PDB entry 9NAQ | electron microscopy, 3.40 A resolution | chains L and A of the 3 polymer chains in the assembly

== Chain L ==
Protein: 110_C4 Fab light chain
Source organism: Homo sapiens
Notes: antibody fragment or engineered binder
Chain sequence (111 residues; numbered 1 to 107 plus 5 insertion-coded residues; 1 number in that range is skipped by the numbering (no residue carries it; nothing is unmodelled there); the number before each row is that of its first residue; a row labelled like 27A-27B holds insertion residues (27A, then the next letters in order)):
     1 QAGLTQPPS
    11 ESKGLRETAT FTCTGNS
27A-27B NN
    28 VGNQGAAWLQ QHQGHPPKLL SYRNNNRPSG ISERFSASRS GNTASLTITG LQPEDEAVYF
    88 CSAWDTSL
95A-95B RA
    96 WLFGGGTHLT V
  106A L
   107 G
Disulfides: Cys23-Cys88

== Chain A ==
Protein: Erythrocyte membrane protein 1
Source organism: Plasmodium falciparum
Reference sequence: A3R6S4 (A3R6S4_PLAFA); numbering as in UniProt (aligned over 1-1166)
Chain sequence (1195 residues; each row starts with the number of its first residue):
     1 MGSQSSKPSK PSVDTNESYK SARNVLERYA ESIKQQAEND ASGYEKELKG KLEEASFCGA
    61 YCELIGVPKY GSTDPCYLDH RWHTNLLHEK VKDRDPCHNR NQKRFDEGQV YECGSGIIKG
   121 NGNNRNGGSC APPRRRHMCD KNLEALTVAN TKNSNDLLGN ILVTAKYEGD SIVNSYANSG
   181 MFNVCTALAR SFADIGDIIR GKDLYLGNGD YKEKVSNNLR AIFNKIYENL NDPNVKAHYQ
   241 KDAPNYYKLR EHWWTVNRDQ VWKAITCNAP TGADYFRKGS DGTNVFTSQG QCGHYEGAPP
   301 TNLDYVPQFL RWFEEWAEEF CRKKKIKLEN VKKACRDESS KLYCSHNGYD CTQTIRNKDI
   361 CIRESKCTDC STKCKLYELW LEKQENEFKK QTKKYDKEIN GNNSLQNNKN NGIDKKYHNE
   421 FYKNFREKGY TSLDKFLKLL NEGMYCKNQK PEEEDIDFTK NGDKGIFYRS EYCQVCPYCG
   481 LDCGGKTCTA KQEIYPDCVY NGAYEPPNGA ETTEITVLYS ADQEGDISNK LSEFCNDENN
   541 KNSQKWQCYY VSSENNGCKM EKKNANHTPE VKITKFHNFF EMWVTYLLTE TITWKDKLKT
   601 CMNNTKTADC IHECNKNCVC FDKWVKQKED EWNSIKKLFT KEKKMPKQYY GNINIYFESF
   661 FFHVMKKLNK EAKWNKLMDE LRNKIELSKG NEGTKDLQDA IELLLEYLKE KSTICKDNNT
   721 NEACDPTVDP TKNPCGKNTK AGSDKVISVK QIAQYYKRLA HEQLEERGSR SALKGDASKG
   781 TYRRQGNPRK LKKVCRIAKD HSNRNHKDSR GRHLCTSYLE FLQTIDDSHN SSNAKRVNNS
   841 FLGDVLLSAK LDAAEIIKRY KDQNNIRENI EQKDEEAMCR AVRYSFADLG DIIRGKDLWD
   901 HKDFKKLERD LVKIFGKIKD ELKSKLGDKY IGDEAKSPYK QLRSDWWEAN RHQVWKAMQC
   961 KTTTKPFSLN IKCGDTSITP LVDYIPQRLR WMTEWAEWYC KEQSRLYGEL VEKCNTCGSS
  1021 NGIVTTEDCK KKCMQCKQKC EAYKSFIEKW KKQWDEQEKK YQELYRKATQ NGSDGSKVTA
  1081 DKDADVVDFL SKLRNKNDTN NLFESAAAYV HDTGNLDDCN AQNIFCEKNC DGKVNDKYVF
  1141 RKYPYDHAKA CNCNENVTPR PPALSNGSGS HHHHHHGSGS GLNDIFEAQK IEWHE
Disordered / not traced: 1-574, 601-618, 637-652, 679-698, 715-1195
Sequence notes: conflict Gln109 (Arg in A3R6S4), Glu329 (Gly in A3R6S4); expression tag (1167-1195)

== How chain L and chain A interact ==
Residue-residue contacts (9):
  Gln31(L) with Asn669(A); Lys670(A); Glu671(A), hydrogen bond (side chain-backbone)
  Arg50(L) with Met665(A); Asn669(A), hydrogen bond; Glu671(A), salt bridge
  Asn51(L) with Glu671(A)
  Trp91(L) with Asn669(A)
  Thr93(L) with Asn669(A)
Other interface residues (no listed pair), chain L (6 interface residues in all): Asn30
Other interface residues (no listed pair), chain A (5 interface residues in all): Ala672

== Summary ==
Chain L and chain A form an interface of 6 and 5 residues respectively; the contacts include 2 hydrogen bonds
and 1 salt bridge. Polar contacts include Arg50(L)-Glu671(A), Gln31(L)-Glu671(A) and Arg50(L)-Asn669(A).
Here chain L is 110_C4 Fab light chain (Homo sapiens) and chain A is Erythrocyte membrane protein 1
(Plasmodium falciparum). Entry 9NAQ (Cryo-EM structure of 110_C4 Fab in complex with CIDRa1.7 PfEMP1) was
determined by electron microscopy.
